PDB entry 7O5S | X-ray diffraction, 1.80 A resolution | chains A and P

== Chain A ==
Molecule: 14-3-3 protein sigma
From: Homo sapiens
UniProt: P31947 (1433S_HUMAN); residue numbers follow UniProt; this construct covers 1-231
Chain sequence (236 residues; numbered -4 to 231; the number before each row is that of its first residue; numbers below 1 keep their minus sign (Gly-4 is residue -4)):
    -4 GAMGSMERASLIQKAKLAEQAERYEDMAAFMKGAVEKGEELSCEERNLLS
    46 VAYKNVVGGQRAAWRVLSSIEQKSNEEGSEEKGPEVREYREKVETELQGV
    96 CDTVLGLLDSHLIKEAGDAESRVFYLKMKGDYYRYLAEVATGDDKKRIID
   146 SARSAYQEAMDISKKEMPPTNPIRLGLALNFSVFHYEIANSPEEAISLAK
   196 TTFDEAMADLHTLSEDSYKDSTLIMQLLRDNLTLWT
Not modelled in the structure: -4 to -3, 71-77
Differences from the reference sequence: expression tag (-4 to 0)
Modified residues: Cys38 (S-hydroxycysteine; CSO)
Covalently attached groups: 4-methanoyl-N-[(3-methoxyphenyl)methyl]benzamide (V3Q) linked to Lys122
Ion coordination: Mg2+ near Glu2 (its only coordinating residue here)
Residues lining bound ligands: V3Q (4-methanoyl-N-[(3-methoxyphenyl)methyl]benzamide): Phe119, Pro167, Ile168, Gly171, Leu218, Ile219, Leu222
Curated features (UniProtKB/Swiss-Prot):
  - site (Interaction with phosphoserine on interacting protein): Arg56, Arg129
  - modified residue (Phosphoserine): Ser5, Ser74
What the authors report for this chain:
  - binding site for V3Q: Lys122

== Chain P ==
Molecule: Transcription factor p65
UniProt: Q04206 (TF65_HUMAN); numbering as in UniProt (aligned over 39-51)
Chain sequence (13 residues; numbered 39 to 51; the number before each row is that of its first residue):
    39 EGRSAGSIPGRRS
Not modelled in the structure: 39-42, 51
Differences from the reference sequence: variant Arg49 (Glu in Q04206)
Modified residues: Ser45 (phosphoserine; SEP)
Residues lining bound ligands: V3Q (4-methanoyl-N-[(3-methoxyphenyl)methyl]benzamide): Ile46, Pro47, Gly48, Arg49, Arg50
What the authors report for this chain:
  - post-translational modification sites: Ser45

== Interface between chain A and chain P ==
Contacting residue pairs (23; chain A residue first):
  Glu14(A) - Arg49(P)  salt bridge
  Asn42(A) - Arg49(P)
  Leu43(A) - Arg49(P)
  Val46(A) - Gly48(P)
  Val46(A) - Arg49(P)
  Arg56(A) - Ser45(P)
  Lys122(A) - Ile46(P)
  Arg129(A) - Ser45(P)
  Tyr130(A) - Ser45(P)
  Gly171(A) - Ile46(P)
  Leu174(A) - Gly44(P)
  Leu174(A) - Ser45(P)
  Leu174(A) - Ile46(P)
  Asn175(A) - Ser45(P)
  Asn175(A) - Ile46(P)  hydrogen bond (side chain-backbone)
  Val178(A) - Gly44(P)
  Glu182(A) - Ala43(P)
  Ile219(A) - Ile46(P)  hydrophobic
  Leu222(A) - Pro47(P)
  Asn226(A) - Ala43(P)
  Asn226(A) - Gly44(P)  hydrogen bond (side chain-backbone)
  Leu229(A) - Ala43(P)
  Trp230(A) - Ala43(P)
Other interface residues (no listed pair), chain A (20 interface residues in all): Lys49, Leu218
Other interface residues (no listed pair), chain P (8 interface residues in all): Arg50

== Summary ==
20 residues of chain A face 8 of chain P across their interface; the contacts include 2 hydrogen bonds and 1
salt bridge. Among the polar pairs are Glu14(A)-Arg49(P), Asn175(A)-Ile46(P) and Asn226(A)-Gly44(P). Bound to
chain P: compound V3Q. The paper reports a binding site for V3Q at Lys122(A); a modification site at Ser45(P).
Here chain A is 14-3-3 protein sigma (Homo sapiens) and chain P is Transcription factor p65. Entry 7O5S
(14-3-3 sigma with RelA/p65 binding site pS45 and covalently bound TCF521-167) was determined by X-ray
diffraction together with 7BI3, 7BIQ, 7BIW, 7BIY, 7BJB, 7BJF and 54 further entries from the same study.
